Entry 4V4M (X-ray diffraction, 1.45 A resolution); this record covers chains t and 3 of the 60 polymer chains in the assembly.

Chain t (and 3):
Name: Coat protein
From: Tobacco necrosis satellite virus 1
Notes: chain 3 of this document is another copy of the same molecule, construct and numbering; everything in this record applies to it too
Reference sequence: P03606 (COAT_STNV1); residues 0-195 here correspond to UniProt positions 1-196 (UniProt number = residue number + 1)
Amino-acid sequence (196 residues; row label = number of the first residue in the row; numbering starts at 0):
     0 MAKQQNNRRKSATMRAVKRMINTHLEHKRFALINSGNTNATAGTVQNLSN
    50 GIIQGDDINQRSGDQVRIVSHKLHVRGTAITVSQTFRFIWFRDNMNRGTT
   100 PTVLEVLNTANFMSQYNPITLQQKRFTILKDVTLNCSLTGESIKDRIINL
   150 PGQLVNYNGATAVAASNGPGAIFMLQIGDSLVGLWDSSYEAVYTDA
Disordered / not traced: 0-11
Metal / ion sites: Ca2+: Ser61, Gln64, Asp194 (shared with Glu25(3) of chain 3)
Curated features (UniProtKB/Swiss-Prot):
  - region: Met0 to Arg18 (RNA-binding)
  - binding site (Ca(2+)): Glu25, Asp55, Ser61, Gln64, Thr138, Asp194

How chain t and chain 3 interact:
Contacting residue pairs (29):
  Thr12(t) with Thr12(3)
  Met13(t) with Thr12(3), hydrogen bond; Ala15(3); Val16(3), hydrophobic; Met19(3), hydrophobic
  Val16(t) with Val16(3), hydrophobic; Met19(3), hydrophobic
  Lys17(t) with Met19(3); His23(3)
  Ile20(t) with Ile20(3), hydrophobic; His23(3)
  Asn21(t) with His23(3)
  Gln53(t) with Asp55(3); Asp56(3), hydrogen bond
  Gly54(t) with Asp55(3), hydrogen bond (backbone-side chain)
  Asp55(t) with Asp55(3)
  Ser61(t) with Glu25(3); Lys27(3), hydrogen bond; Asp55(3)
  Gly62(t) with Glu25(3); Asp55(3), hydrogen bond (backbone-backbone)
  Asp63(t) with Glu25(3), hydrogen bond (backbone-side chain); Ile57(3)
  Gln64(t) with Glu25(3), hydrogen bond (backbone-side chain)
  Arg66(t) with Thr22(3), hydrogen bond (side chain-backbone)
  Ala195(t) with His23(3); Leu24(3); Glu25(3), hydrogen bond (backbone-backbone); Ala195(3)
Interface residues without a listed pair, chain t (17 interface residues in all): Leu24, Arg60
Interface residues without a listed pair, chain 3 (16 interface residues in all): His26, Asp194

In short:
17 residues of chain t face 16 of chain 3 across their interface, with 9 hydrogen bonds. Among the polar pairs
are Met13(t)-Thr12(3), Gln53(t)-Asp56(3) and Gly54(t)-Asp55(3). Ser61(t), Gln64(t) and Asp194(t) coordinate
Ca2+. From UniProt: 6 Ca2+-binding residues on chain t.
Both chains are Coat protein (Tobacco necrosis satellite virus 1). Entry 4V4M (1.45 Angstrom Structure of STNV
coat protein) was determined by X-ray diffraction (same publication as 3S4G).
